PDB entry 9J8N | electron microscopy, 7.14 A resolution (low resolution: residue-level contacts below are approximate; hydrogen-bond / salt-bridge calls are withheld) | chains F and J of the 32 polymer chains in the assembly

== Chain F ==
Name: Histone H4
Source organism: Homo sapiens
UniProt: P62805 (H4_HUMAN); residues 0-102 here correspond to UniProt positions 1-103 (UniProt number = residue number + 1)
Amino-acid sequence (106 residues; each row starts with the number of its first residue; numbers below 1 keep their minus sign (Gly-3 is residue -3)):
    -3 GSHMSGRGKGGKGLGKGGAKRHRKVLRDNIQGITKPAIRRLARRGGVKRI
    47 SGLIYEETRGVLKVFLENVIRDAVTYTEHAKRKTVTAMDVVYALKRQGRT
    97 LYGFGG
Disordered / not traced: -3 to 19
Construct notes: expression tag (-3 to -1)
UniProt features mapped onto this chain:
  - DNA-binding region: Lys16 to Lys20
  - modified residue: Ser1 (N-acetylserine), Arg3 (Asymmetric dimethylarginine), Lys5 (N6-(2-hydroxyisobutyryl)lysine), Lys8 (N6-(2-hydroxyisobutyryl)lysine), Lys12 (N6-(2-hydroxyisobutyryl)lysine), Lys16 (N6-(2-hydroxyisobutyryl)lysine), Lys20 (N6,N6,N6-trimethyllysine), Lys31 (N6-(2-hydroxyisobutyryl)lysine), Lys44 (N6-(2-hydroxyisobutyryl)lysine), Ser47 (Phosphoserine), Tyr51 (Phosphotyrosine), Lys59 (N6-(2-hydroxyisobutyryl)lysine), Lys77 (N6-(2-hydroxyisobutyryl)lysine), Lys79 (N6-(2-hydroxyisobutyryl)lysine), Thr80 (Phosphothreonine), Tyr88 (Phosphotyrosine), Lys91 (N6-(2-hydroxyisobutyryl)lysine)
  - cross-link (Glycyl lysine isopeptide (Lys-Gly)): Lys12 (interchain with G-Cter in SUMO2), Lys20 (interchain with G-Cter in SUMO2), Lys31 (interchain with G-Cter in SUMO2), Lys59 (interchain with G-Cter in SUMO2), Lys79 (interchain with G-Cter in SUMO2), Lys91 (interchain with G-Cter in SUMO2)

== Chain J ==
Molecule: 193-nt DNA strand
Source organism: synthetic construct
Sequence (193 nucleotides; row label = number of the first residue in the row):
     1 ATCTATGAATTTCGCGACACAAGGCCTGGATGTATATATCTGACACGTGC
    51 CTGGAGACTAGGGAGTAATCCCCTTGGCGGTTAAAACGCGGGGGACAGCG
   101 CGTACGTGCGTTTAAGCGGTGCTAGAGCTGTCTACGACCAATTGAGCGGC
   151 CTCGGCACCGGATTCTCAGGCCTGGCTCGCGATAGGGTCCGAT
Disordered / not traced: 1-3, 193

== How chain F and chain J interact ==
Pairs across the interface (14; chain F residue first):
  Arg35(F) - DG106(J)
  Arg39(F) - DG106(J)
  Lys44(F) - DG106(J)
  Arg45(F) - DC105(J)
  Arg45(F) - DG106(J)
  Ile46(F) - DC105(J)
  Ile46(F) - DG106(J)
  Ser47(F) - DC105(J)
  Gly48(F) - DC105(J)
  Lys77(F) - DA126(J)
  Arg78(F) - DA126(J)
  Lys79(F) - DG125(J)
  Lys79(F) - DA126(J)
  Thr80(F) - DA126(J)
Other interface residues (no listed pair), chain J (5 interface residues in all): DG127

== Summary ==
Chain F and chain J form an interface of 11 and 5 residues respectively. UniProt lists a DNA-binding region on
chain F.
Here chain F is Histone H4 (Homo sapiens) and chain J is a 193-nt DNA strand (synthetic construct). Entry 9J8N
(Cryo-EM structure of BAF-Lamin A/C IgF-nucleosome complex (Low mobility complex)) was determined by electron
microscopy (same publication as 9J8O).
